Entry 8ZUC (X-ray diffraction, 2.10 A resolution); this record covers chains A and B.

== Chain A ==
Protein: 3C-like proteinase
Source organism: Severe acute respiratory syndrome coronavirus 2
Notes: EC 3.4.22.69
UniProt: P0DTD1 (R1AB_SARS2); residues 1-301 here correspond to UniProt positions 3264-3564 (UniProt number = residue number + 3263)
Amino-acid sequence (301 residues; row label = number of the first residue in the row):
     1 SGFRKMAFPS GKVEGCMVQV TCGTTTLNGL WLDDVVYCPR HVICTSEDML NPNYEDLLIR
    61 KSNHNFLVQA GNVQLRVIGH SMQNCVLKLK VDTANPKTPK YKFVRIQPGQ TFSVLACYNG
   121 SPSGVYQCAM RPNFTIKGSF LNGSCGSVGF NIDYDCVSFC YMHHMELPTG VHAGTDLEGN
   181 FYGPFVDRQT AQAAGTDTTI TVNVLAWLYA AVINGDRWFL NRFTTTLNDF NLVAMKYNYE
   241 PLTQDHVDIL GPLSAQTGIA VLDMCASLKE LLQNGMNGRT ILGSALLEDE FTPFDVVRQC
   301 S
Small-molecule neighbours: A1D81 (6-[[6-chloranyl-2-(3-methylbutyl)indazol-5-yl]amino]-3-[(1-methyl-1,2,4-triazol-3-yl)methyl]-1-[[2,4,5-tris(fluoranyl)phenyl]methyl]pyrimidine-2,4-dione): Thr24, Thr25, Thr26, Leu27, His41, Met49, Tyr54, Phe140, Leu141, Asn142, Gly143, Ser144, Cys145, His163, His164, Met165, Glu166, His172, Asp187, Arg188, Gln189
Curated features (UniProtKB/Swiss-Prot):
  - active site: His41 (For 3CL-PRO activity), Cys145 (Nucleophile)
  - cross-link (Glycyl lysine isopeptide (Lys-Gly)): Lys5 (interchain with G-Cter in ubiquitin), Lys90 (interchain with G-Cter in ubiquitin)

== Chain B ==
Protein: 3C-like proteinase
Source organism: Severe acute respiratory syndrome coronavirus 2
Notes: EC 3.4.22.69
UniProt: P0DTD1 (R1AB_SARS2); residues 1-301 here correspond to UniProt positions 3264-3564 (UniProt number = residue number + 3263)
Amino-acid sequence (301 residues; each row starts with the number of its first residue):
     1 SGFRKMAFPS GKVEGCMVQV TCGTTTLNGL WLDDVVYCPR HVICTSEDML NPNYEDLLIR
    61 KSNHNFLVQA GNVQLRVIGH SMQNCVLKLK VDTANPKTPK YKFVRIQPGQ TFSVLACYNG
   121 SPSGVYQCAM RPNFTIKGSF LNGSCGSVGF NIDYDCVSFC YMHHMELPTG VHAGTDLEGN
   181 FYGPFVDRQT AQAAGTDTTI TVNVLAWLYA AVINGDRWFL NRFTTTLNDF NLVAMKYNYE
   241 PLTQDHVDIL GPLSAQTGIA VLDMCASLKE LLQNGMNGGT ILGSALLEDE FTPFDVVRQC
   301 S
Construct notes: conflict Gly279 (Arg3542 in P0DTD1)
Small-molecule neighbours: A1D81 (6-[[6-chloranyl-2-(3-methylbutyl)indazol-5-yl]amino]-3-[(1-methyl-1,2,4-triazol-3-yl)methyl]-1-[[2,4,5-tris(fluoranyl)phenyl]methyl]pyrimidine-2,4-dione): Thr24, Thr25, Thr26, Leu27, His41, Met49, Phe140, Leu141, Asn142, Gly143, Ser144, Cys145, His163, His164, Met165, Glu166, His172, Asp187, Arg188, Gln189
Curated features (UniProtKB/Swiss-Prot):
  - active site: His41 (For 3CL-PRO activity), Cys145 (Nucleophile)
  - cross-link (Glycyl lysine isopeptide (Lys-Gly)): Lys5 (interchain with G-Cter in ubiquitin), Lys90 (interchain with G-Cter in ubiquitin)

== Chain A / chain B interface ==
Pairs across the interface - 62 pairs, chain A then chain B:
  Ser1(A) - Gly138(B)
  Ser1(A) - Ser139(B)
  Ser1(A) - Phe140(B)  hydrogen bond (backbone-backbone)
  Ser1(A) - Leu141(B)
  Ser1(A) - Glu166(B)  hydrogen bond
  Ser1(A) - His172(B)
  Gly2(A) - Gly138(B)
  Gly2(A) - Ser139(B)  hydrogen bond (backbone-side chain)
  Arg4(A) - Lys5(B)
  Arg4(A) - Tyr126(B)
  Arg4(A) - Gln127(B)  hydrogen bond (side chain-backbone)
  Arg4(A) - Cys128(B)
  Arg4(A) - Lys137(B)  hydrogen bond (side chain-backbone)
  Arg4(A) - Glu290(B)  salt bridge
  Lys5(A) - Tyr126(B)
  Met6(A) - Gly124(B)
  Met6(A) - Val125(B)
  Met6(A) - Tyr126(B)  hydrophobic
  Met6(A) - Ser139(B)
  Ala7(A) - Gly124(B)
  Ala7(A) - Val125(B)  hydrogen bond (backbone-backbone)
  Phe8(A) - Val125(B)
  Pro9(A) - Ser10(B)
  Pro9(A) - Glu14(B)
  Pro9(A) - Pro122(B)  hydrophobic
  Pro9(A) - Ser123(B)
  Pro9(A) - Gly124(B)
  Ser10(A) - Pro9(B)
  Ser10(A) - Ser10(B)  hydrogen bond (side chain-backbone)
  Ser10(A) - Glu14(B)  hydrogen bond (backbone-side chain)
  Gly11(A) - Gly11(B)
  Gly11(A) - Glu14(B)  hydrogen bond (backbone-side chain)
  Glu14(A) - Pro9(B)
  Glu14(A) - Ser10(B)  hydrogen bond (side chain-backbone)
  Glu14(A) - Gly11(B)  hydrogen bond (side chain-backbone)
  Pro122(A) - Pro9(B)
  Ser123(A) - Pro9(B)
  Gly124(A) - Ala7(B)
  Gly124(A) - Pro9(B)
  Val125(A) - Met6(B)
  Val125(A) - Ala7(B)  hydrogen bond (backbone-backbone)
  Val125(A) - Phe8(B)
  Val125(A) - Val125(B)  hydrophobic
  Tyr126(A) - Arg4(B)
  Tyr126(A) - Met6(B)  hydrophobic
  Gln127(A) - Arg4(B)  hydrogen bond (backbone-side chain)
  Cys128(A) - Arg4(B)
  Lys137(A) - Arg4(B)  hydrogen bond (backbone-side chain)
  Ser139(A) - Arg4(B)
  Ser139(A) - Met6(B)
  Leu141(A) - Arg298(B)
  Leu141(A) - Gln299(B)
  Leu141(A) - Ser301(B)
  Thr280(A) - Leu286(B)
  Ala285(A) - Leu286(B)  hydrophobic
  Glu290(A) - Arg4(B)  salt bridge
  Arg298(A) - Ser123(B)  hydrogen bond (side chain-backbone)
  Arg298(A) - Gly124(B)
  Gln299(A) - Ser139(B)  hydrogen bond
  Gln299(A) - Leu141(B)
  Cys300(A) - Leu141(B)
  Ser301(A) - Leu141(B)
Interface residues without a listed pair, chain A (32 interface residues in all): Phe3, Lys12, Leu115, Gly283
Interface residues without a listed pair, chain B (33 interface residues in all): Gly2, Lys12, Leu115, Ala129, Cys300

== In short ==
32 residues of chain A and 33 residues of chain B are in contact, with 16 hydrogen bonds and 2 salt bridges.
Polar pairs include Arg4(A)-Glu290(B), Glu290(A)-Arg4(B) and Ser1(A)-Glu166(B). Bound to chain A: compound
A1D81. Ligands of chain B: compound A1D81.
Chain A is 3C-like proteinase and chain B is 3C-like proteinase, both from Severe acute respiratory syndrome
coronavirus 2; the structure, The Crystal structure of mol080 bound to the main protease (3CLpro/Mpro) of
SARS-CoV-2, was determined by X-ray diffraction together with 8ZT9 and 8ZUB from the same study.
